PDB entry 7VCQ | X-ray diffraction, 3.00 A resolution | chains A and D of the 4 polymer chains in the assembly

== Chain A ==
Name: Histone H3.3
Organism: Homo sapiens
UniProtKB: P84243 (H33_HUMAN); residues 57-135 here correspond to UniProt positions 58-136 (UniProt number = residue number + 1)
Chain sequence (79 residues; row label = number of the first residue in the row):
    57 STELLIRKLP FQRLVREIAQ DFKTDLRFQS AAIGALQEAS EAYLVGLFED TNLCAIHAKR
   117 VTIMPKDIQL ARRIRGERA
Unresolved in the structure: 57-59, 135

== Chain D ==
Name: Histone chaperone ASF1B
Organism: Homo sapiens
UniProtKB: Q9NVP2 (ASF1B_HUMAN); residue numbers follow UniProt; this construct covers 1-156
Chain sequence (156 residues; numbered 1 to 156; the number before each row is that of its first residue):
     1 MAKVSVLNVA VLENPSPFHS PFRFEISFEC SEALADDLEW KIIYVGSAES EEFDQILDSV
    61 LVGPVPAGRH MFVFQADAPN PSLIPETDAV GVTVVLITCT YHGQEFIRVG YYVNNEYLNP
   121 ELRENPPMKP DFSQLQRNIL ASNPRVTRFH INWDNN
Unresolved in the structure: 156

== Chain A / chain D interface ==
Contacting residue pairs (39; chain A residue first):
  D106(A) - Y112(D)  hydrogen bond
  D106(A) - R145(D)  salt bridge
  L109(A) - L140(D)  hydrophobic
  L109(A) - N143(D)
  L109(A) - R145(D)
  C110(A) - V92(D)  hydrophobic
  C110(A) - Y112(D)  hydrophobic
  H113(A) - Y112(D)
  H113(A) - N114(D)  hydrogen bond (backbone-side chain)
  H113(A) - N138(D)  hydrogen bond (side chain-backbone)
  H113(A) - L140(D)
  A114(A) - V92(D)  hydrophobic
  A114(A) - N114(D)
  K115(A) - E116(D)  salt bridge
  R116(A) - V92(D)
  K122(A) - A48(D)
  K122(A) - V92(D)
  D123(A) - V92(D)
  Q125(A) - A48(D)
  Q125(A) - E49(D)  hydrogen bond (side chain-backbone)
  L126(A) - A48(D)  hydrophobic
  L126(A) - V92(D)
  L126(A) - T93(D)
  L126(A) - V94(D)  hydrophobic
  A127(A) - Y112(D)
  R129(A) - V45(D)
  R129(A) - E51(D)  salt bridge
  R129(A) - D54(D)  salt bridge
  R129(A) - L96(D)
  R129(A) - R108(D)  hydrogen bond (backbone-side chain)
  I130(A) - L96(D)  hydrophobic
  I130(A) - R108(D)
  I130(A) - G110(D)
  I130(A) - Y111(D)
  I130(A) - Y112(D)
  I130(A) - R145(D)
  R131(A) - T147(D)
  R131(A) - F149(D)
  G132(A) - R108(D)
Also at the interface, not in a pair above, chain D (26 interface residues in all): I43, T87, D88, V113, I139

== Summary ==
16 residues of chain A and 26 residues of chain D are in contact; the contacts include 5 hydrogen bonds and 4
salt bridges. Polar pairs include D106(A)-R145(D), K115(A)-E116(D) and R129(A)-E51(D).
Chain A is Histone H3.3 and chain D is Histone chaperone ASF1B, both from Homo sapiens; the structure,
structure of viral protein BKRF4 in complex with H3.3-H4-ASF1, was determined by X-ray diffraction (same
publication as 7VCL).
